7OB9 - chains A and E of the 16 polymer chains in the assembly; structure by electron microscopy, 2.70 A resolution.

Chain A:
Molecule: DNA-directed RNA polymerase I subunit RPA1
Organism: Homo sapiens
Notes: EC 2.7.7.6
UniProtKB: O95602 (RPA1_HUMAN); residue numbers follow UniProt; this construct covers 1-1720
Amino-acid sequence (1720 residues; each row starts with the number of its first residue):
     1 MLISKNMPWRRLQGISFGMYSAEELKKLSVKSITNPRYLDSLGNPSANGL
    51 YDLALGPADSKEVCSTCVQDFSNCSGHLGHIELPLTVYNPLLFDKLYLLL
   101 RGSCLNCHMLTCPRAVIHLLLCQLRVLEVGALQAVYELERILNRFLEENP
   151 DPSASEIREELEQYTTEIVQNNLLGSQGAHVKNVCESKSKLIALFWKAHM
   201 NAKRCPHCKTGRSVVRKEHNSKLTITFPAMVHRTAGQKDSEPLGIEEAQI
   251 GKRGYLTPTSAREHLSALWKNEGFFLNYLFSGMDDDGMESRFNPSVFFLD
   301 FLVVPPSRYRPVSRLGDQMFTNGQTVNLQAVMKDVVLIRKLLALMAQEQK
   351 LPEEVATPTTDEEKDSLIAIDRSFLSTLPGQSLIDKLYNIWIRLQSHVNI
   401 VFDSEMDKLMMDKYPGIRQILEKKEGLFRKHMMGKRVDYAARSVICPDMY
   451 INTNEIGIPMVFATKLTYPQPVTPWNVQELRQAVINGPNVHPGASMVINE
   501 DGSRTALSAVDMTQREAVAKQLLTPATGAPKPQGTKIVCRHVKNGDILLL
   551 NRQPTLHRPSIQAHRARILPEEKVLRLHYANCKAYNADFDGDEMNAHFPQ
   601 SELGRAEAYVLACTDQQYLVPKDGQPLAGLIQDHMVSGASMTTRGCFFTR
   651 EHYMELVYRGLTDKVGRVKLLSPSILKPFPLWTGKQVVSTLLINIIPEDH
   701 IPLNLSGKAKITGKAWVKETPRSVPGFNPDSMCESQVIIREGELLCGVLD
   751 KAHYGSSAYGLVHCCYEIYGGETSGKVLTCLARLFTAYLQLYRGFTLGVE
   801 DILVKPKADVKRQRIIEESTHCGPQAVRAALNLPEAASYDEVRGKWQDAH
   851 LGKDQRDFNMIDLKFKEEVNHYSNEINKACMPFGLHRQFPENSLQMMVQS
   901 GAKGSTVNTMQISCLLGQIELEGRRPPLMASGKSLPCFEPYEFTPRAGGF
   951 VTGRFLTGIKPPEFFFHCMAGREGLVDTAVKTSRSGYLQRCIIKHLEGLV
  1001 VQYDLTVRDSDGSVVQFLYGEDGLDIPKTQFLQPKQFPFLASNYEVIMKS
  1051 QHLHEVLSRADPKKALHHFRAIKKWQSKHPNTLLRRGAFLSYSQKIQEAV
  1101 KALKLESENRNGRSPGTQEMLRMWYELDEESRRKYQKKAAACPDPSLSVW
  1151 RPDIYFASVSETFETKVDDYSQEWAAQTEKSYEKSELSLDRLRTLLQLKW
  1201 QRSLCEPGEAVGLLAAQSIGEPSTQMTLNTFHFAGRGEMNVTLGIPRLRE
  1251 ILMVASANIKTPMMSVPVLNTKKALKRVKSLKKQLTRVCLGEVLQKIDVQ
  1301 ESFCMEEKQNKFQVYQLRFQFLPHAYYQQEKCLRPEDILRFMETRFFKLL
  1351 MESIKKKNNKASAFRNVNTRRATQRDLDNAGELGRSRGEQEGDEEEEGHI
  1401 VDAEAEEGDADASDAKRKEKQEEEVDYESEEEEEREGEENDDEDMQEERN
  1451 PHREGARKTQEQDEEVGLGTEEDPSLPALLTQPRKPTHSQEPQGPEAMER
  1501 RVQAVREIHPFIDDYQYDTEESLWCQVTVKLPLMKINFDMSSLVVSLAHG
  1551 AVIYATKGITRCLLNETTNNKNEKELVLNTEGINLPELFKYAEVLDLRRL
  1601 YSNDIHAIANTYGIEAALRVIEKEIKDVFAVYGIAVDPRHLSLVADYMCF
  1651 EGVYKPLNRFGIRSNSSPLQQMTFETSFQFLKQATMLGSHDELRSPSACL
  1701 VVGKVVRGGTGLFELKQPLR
Unresolved in the structure: 1-3, 230-253, 351-369, 1361-1498, 1720
UniProt features mapped onto this chain:
  - region: Asp403 to Gly416 (Rudder)
  - binding site (Zn(2+)): Cys64, Cys67, Cys74, His77, Cys104, Cys107, Cys205, Cys208
  - binding site (DNA): Lys424, Arg429, Arg436, Arg1249
  - binding site (RNA): Arg552, Asp592
  - binding site (Mg(2+)): Asp588, Asp590, Asp592
  - site (NTP recognition and base pairing): Pro554, Gly798
  - modified residue (Phosphoserine): Ser240, Ser1386
  - natural variant: Asp59 (D59V: In AFDCIN; uncertain significance), Arg393 (R393H: In AFDCIN; uncertain significance), Arg481 (R481K: In AFDCIN; uncertain significance), Met496 (M496I: In AFDCIN), Glu593 (E593Q: In AFDCIN), Thr642 (T642N: In HLD27), Ser934 (S934L: In HLD27; uncertain significance), Val1241 (V1241I: In AFDCIN), Gln1284 to Arg1720 (deletion: In AFDCIN; uncertain significance), Val1299 (V1299F: In AFDCIN; uncertain significance), Glu1330 (deletion: In AFDCIN), Cys1562 (C1562F: In AFDCIN), 2 further natural variant entries in UniProt
Ion coordination: Zn2+ site 1: Cys64, Cys67, Cys74, His77; Zn2+ site 2: Cys104, Cys107, Cys205, Cys208; Mg2+: Asp588, Asp590, Asp592 (shared with 1 residue of chain R)
Reported in the primary citation:
  - binding site for the 29-nt RNA strand: Leu315
  - conformationally variable residues (loop rearrangement): Met345 to Leu383
  - catalytic residues: Asp590

Chain E:
Molecule: DNA-directed RNA polymerases I, II, and III subunit RPABC1
Organism: Homo sapiens
UniProtKB: P19388 (RPAB1_HUMAN); residue numbers follow UniProt; this construct covers 1-210
Amino-acid sequence (210 residues; row label = number of the first residue in the row):
     1 MDDEEETYRLWKIRKTIMQLCHDRGYLVTQDELDQTLEEFKAQFGDKPSE
    51 GRPRRTDLTVLVAHNDDPTDQMFVFFPEEPKVGIKTIKVYCQRMQEENIT
   101 RALIVVQQGMTPSAKQSLVDMAPKYILEQFLQQELLINITEHELVPEHVV
   151 MTKEEVTELLARYKLRENQLPRIQAGDPVARYFGIKRGQVVKIIRPSETA
   201 GRYITYRLVQ
Unresolved in the structure: 1
Sequence notes: conflict Phe44 (Ser in P19388)
UniProt features mapped onto this chain:
  - modified residue: Met1 (N-acetylmethionine)
  - cross-link: Lys81 (Glycyl lysine isopeptide (Lys-Gly) (interchain with G-Cter in SUMO2))
  - natural variant: Phe44 (S44F: this construct carries the variant)

Interface between chain A and chain E:
Residue-residue contacts (151):
  Gly130(A) - Asn168(E)  hydrogen bond (backbone-side chain)
  Leu132(A) - Asn168(E)
  Leu132(A) - Arg172(E)
  Gln133(A) - Arg187(E)
  Gln133(A) - Gly188(E)
  Tyr136(A) - Val119(E)
  Tyr136(A) - Arg187(E)
  Arg140(A) - Val119(E)  hydrogen bond (side chain-backbone)
  Asn143(A) - Gln116(E)
  Asn143(A) - Asp120(E)
  Arg144(A) - Asp120(E)  hydrogen bond (backbone-side chain)
  Arg144(A) - Ala122(E)
  Arg144(A) - Pro123(E)
  Glu147(A) - Asp120(E)
  Gly178(A) - Arg166(E)
  Gly178(A) - Asn168(E)
  Val181(A) - Asn168(E)
  Val181(A) - Gln169(E)
  Asn183(A) - Asn168(E)  hydrogen bond (side chain-backbone)
  Asn183(A) - Leu170(E)
  Asn183(A) - Arg172(E)
  Asp1004(A) - Tyr163(E)
  Thr1006(A) - Tyr163(E)
  Arg1008(A) - Tyr163(E)  hydrogen bond (side chain-backbone)
  Arg1008(A) - Leu165(E)
  Arg1008(A) - Gln169(E)
  Asp1011(A) - Gln169(E)
  Gly1012(A) - Gln169(E)
  Ser1013(A) - Gln169(E)
  Val1014(A) - Leu165(E)  hydrophobic
  Val1014(A) - Gln169(E)  hydrogen bond (backbone-backbone)
  Val1014(A) - Pro171(E)
  Gln1016(A) - Tyr203(E)
  Phe1017(A) - Tyr163(E)
  Phe1017(A) - Leu170(E)  hydrophobic
  Phe1017(A) - Tyr203(E)  hydrogen bond (backbone-side chain)
  Phe1017(A) - Thr205(E)
  Phe1017(A) - Tyr206(E)
  Leu1018(A) - Tyr203(E)
  Gly1020(A) - Thr199(E)  hydrogen bond (backbone-side chain)
  Glu1021(A) - Arg195(E)  salt bridge
  Glu1021(A) - Ser197(E)  hydrogen bond
  Glu1021(A) - Thr199(E)
  Glu1021(A) - Ala200(E)
  Glu1021(A) - Tyr203(E)
  Asp1022(A) - Ala200(E)
  Arg1085(A) - Gln19(E)  hydrogen bond
  Arg1085(A) - His22(E)
  Arg1085(A) - Asp23(E)  salt bridge
  Arg1085(A) - Leu33(E)
  Arg1085(A) - Asn138(E)
  Arg1085(A) - Glu141(E)  salt bridge
  Arg1086(A) - His22(E)  hydrogen bond (backbone-side chain)
  Phe1089(A) - Leu27(E)  hydrophobic
  Phe1089(A) - Val28(E)
  Phe1089(A) - Thr29(E)
  Leu1090(A) - His22(E)
  Leu1090(A) - Val28(E)
  Leu1090(A) - Thr29(E)
  Leu1090(A) - Gln30(E)
  Leu1090(A) - Leu33(E)  hydrophobic
  Ser1093(A) - Thr29(E)
  Ser1093(A) - Gln30(E)  hydrogen bond (side chain-backbone)
  Gln1094(A) - Gln30(E)  hydrogen bond
  Glu1098(A) - Asp31(E)
  Lys1101(A) - Asp31(E)  salt bridge
  Asn1109(A) - Gln43(E)
  Asn1111(A) - Thr59(E)
  Asn1111(A) - Val60(E)
  Asn1111(A) - Leu61(E)
  Gly1112(A) - Arg14(E)  hydrogen bond (backbone-side chain)
  Gly1112(A) - Glu32(E)
  Gly1112(A) - Thr59(E)  hydrogen bond (backbone-backbone)
  Gly1112(A) - Val60(E)
  Arg1113(A) - Leu27(E)  hydrogen bond (side chain-backbone)
  Arg1113(A) - Glu32(E)  salt bridge
  Arg1113(A) - Gln43(E)
  Arg1113(A) - Leu61(E)  hydrogen bond (side chain-backbone)
  Arg1113(A) - Val62(E)
  Ser1114(A) - Gln43(E)  hydrogen bond
  Thr1117(A) - Thr29(E)
  Thr1117(A) - Glu32(E)
  Met1120(A) - Thr29(E)
  Leu1121(A) - Leu27(E)  hydrophobic
  Trp1124(A) - Leu27(E)
  Tyr1125(A) - Ala63(E)
  Tyr1125(A) - Pro68(E)
  Cys1142(A) - Arg202(E)
  Pro1143(A) - Arg202(E)  hydrogen bond (backbone-side chain)
  Asp1144(A) - Lys192(E)  salt bridge
  Asp1144(A) - Arg202(E)
  Asp1144(A) - Ile204(E)
  Pro1145(A) - Arg202(E)
  Pro1145(A) - Ile204(E)
  Ser1148(A) - Arg162(E)
  Ser1148(A) - Ile204(E)
  Ser1160(A) - Ala200(E)
  Ser1160(A) - Gly201(E)
  Glu1161(A) - Gly201(E)
  Glu1161(A) - Arg202(E)  salt bridge
  Thr1162(A) - Thr199(E)
  Thr1162(A) - Ala200(E)  hydrogen bond (side chain-backbone)
  Thr1162(A) - Gly201(E)  hydrogen bond (side chain-backbone)
  Pro1586(A) - Gln133(E)  hydrogen bond (backbone-side chain)
  Glu1587(A) - Gln133(E)
  Phe1589(A) - Gln133(E)
  Phe1589(A) - Leu136(E)
  Phe1589(A) - Ile137(E)  hydrophobic
  Lys1590(A) - Arg9(E)
  Glu1593(A) - Tyr8(E)  hydrogen bond
  Leu1597(A) - Ile137(E)  hydrophobic
  Leu1597(A) - His142(E)
  Arg1598(A) - Glu141(E)  hydrogen bond (side chain-backbone)
  Arg1598(A) - His142(E)
  Arg1598(A) - Glu143(E)  hydrogen bond (backbone-backbone)
  Arg1599(A) - Glu143(E)
  Leu1600(A) - His142(E)  hydrogen bond (backbone-side chain)
  Asn1610(A) - Pro178(E)
  Thr1611(A) - Ile139(E)
  Thr1611(A) - Pro178(E)
  Tyr1612(A) - Ile139(E)  hydrophobic
  Tyr1612(A) - His142(E)
  Tyr1612(A) - Val145(E)
  Tyr1612(A) - Val179(E)
  Gly1613(A) - Asp177(E)
  Gly1613(A) - Pro178(E)
  Ile1614(A) - Asp177(E)  hydrogen bond (backbone-side chain)
  Ile1614(A) - Arg207(E)
  Glu1615(A) - Leu144(E)
  Glu1615(A) - Pro146(E)
  Glu1615(A) - Ile193(E)
  Glu1615(A) - Arg195(E)  salt bridge
  Glu1615(A) - Arg207(E)  salt bridge
  Ala1616(A) - Leu144(E)  hydrophobic
  Leu1618(A) - Arg195(E)
  Arg1619(A) - Leu144(E)
  Arg1619(A) - Pro196(E)  hydrogen bond (side chain-backbone)
  Val1620(A) - Leu144(E)  hydrophobic
  Pro1638(A) - Glu198(E)
  Pro1638(A) - Thr199(E)
  Asp1646(A) - Arg195(E)  salt bridge
  Cys1649(A) - Arg207(E)  hydrogen bond (backbone-side chain)
  Phe1650(A) - Gln169(E)
  Phe1650(A) - Leu170(E)
  Phe1650(A) - Pro171(E)
  Phe1650(A) - Arg172(E)  hydrogen bond (backbone-backbone)
  Phe1650(A) - Arg207(E)
  Glu1651(A) - Arg172(E)
  Gly1652(A) - Arg172(E)  hydrogen bond (backbone-backbone)
  Gly1652(A) - Arg207(E)
  Val1653(A) - Gln174(E)
Interface residues without a listed pair, chain A (83 interface residues in all): Val184, Ile1072, Gly1087, Ala1592, Ala1609, Glu1622, Arg1639
Interface residues without a listed pair, chain E (72 interface residues in all): Glu5, Phe44, Asp57, Met121, His148, Ile173

Summary:
Chain A and chain E form an interface of 83 and 72 residues respectively, with 31 hydrogen bonds and 10 salt
bridges. Polar contacts include Glu1021(A)-Arg195(E), Arg1085(A)-Asp23(E) and Arg1085(A)-Glu141(E). From the
paper: the catalytic residue Asp590(A); a binding site for the 29-nt RNA strand at Leu315(A).
Chain A is DNA-directed RNA polymerase I subunit RPA1 and chain E is DNA-directed RNA polymerases I, II, and
III subunit RPABC1, both from Homo sapiens; the structure, Cryo-EM structure of human RNA Polymerase I in
elongation state, was determined by electron microscopy, deposited together with 7OBA and 7OBB.
